Entry 3HB8 (X-ray diffraction, 2.74 A resolution); this record covers chains A and B.

[Chain A (and B)]
Protein: Thymidylate synthase
Source organism: Homo sapiens
Notes: EC 2.1.1.45; chain B of this document is another copy of the same molecule, construct and numbering; everything in this record applies to it too
UniProtKB: P04818 (TYSY_HUMAN); residues 1-313 here = UniProt positions 1-313
Amino-acid sequence (313 residues; row label = number of the first residue in the row):
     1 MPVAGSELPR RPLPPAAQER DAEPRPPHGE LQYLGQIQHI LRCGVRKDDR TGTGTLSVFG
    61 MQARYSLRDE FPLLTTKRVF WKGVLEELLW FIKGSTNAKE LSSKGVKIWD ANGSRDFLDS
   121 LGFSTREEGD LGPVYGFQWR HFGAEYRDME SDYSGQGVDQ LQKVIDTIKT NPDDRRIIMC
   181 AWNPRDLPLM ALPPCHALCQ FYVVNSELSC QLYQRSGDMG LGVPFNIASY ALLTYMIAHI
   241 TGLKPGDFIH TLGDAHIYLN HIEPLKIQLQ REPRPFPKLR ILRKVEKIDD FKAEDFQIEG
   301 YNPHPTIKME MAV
Unresolved in the structure: 1-25, 307-313
Sequence notes: engineered mutation Lys-163 (Arg in P04818)
Residues lining bound ligands: 2'-deoxyuridine 5'-monophosphate (UMP): Arg-50, Cys-195, His-196, Gln-214, Arg-215, Ser-216, Gly-217, Asp-218, Gly-222, Asn-226, His-256
From the paper describing this entry:
  - binding site for 2'-deoxyuridine 5'-monophosphate: Gln-214, Arg-215, Ser-216
  - self-association interface (contacts with another copy of this molecule); pairs are residue here / residue on that copy: Tyr-213/Tyr-213
  - catalytic residues: Cys-195 (citing earlier work)

[Interface between chain A and chain B]
Pairs across the interface (96; chain A residue first):
  Val-45(A) / Val-204(B)  hydrophobic
  Val-45(A) / Asn-205(B)
  Arg-46(A) / Val-204(B)
  Lys-47(A) / Asp-173(B)  hydrogen bond (side chain-backbone)
  Lys-47(A) / Arg-175(B)
  Lys-47(A) / Tyr-202(B)
  Lys-47(A) / Val-203(B)
  Asp-48(A) / Asp-173(B)
  Arg-50(A) / Asp-174(B)  salt bridge
  Arg-50(A) / Arg-176(B)
  Ser-57(A) / Tyr-202(B)  hydrogen bond
  Phe-59(A) / Arg-64(B)  hydrogen bond (backbone-side chain)
  Phe-59(A) / Gln-200(B)
  Phe-59(A) / Tyr-202(B)  hydrophobic
  Phe-59(A) / Ser-209(B)
  Phe-59(A) / Cys-210(B)
  Phe-59(A) / Gln-211(B)
  Phe-59(A) / Ile-249(B)
  Gly-60(A) / Gln-62(B)
  Gly-60(A) / Arg-64(B)  hydrogen bond (backbone-side chain)
  Gly-60(A) / Gln-211(B)
  Met-61(A) / Gln-62(B)  hydrogen bond (backbone-side chain)
  Gln-62(A) / Gly-60(B)
  Gln-62(A) / Met-61(B)  hydrogen bond (side chain-backbone)
  Gln-62(A) / Gln-62(B)  hydrogen bond (side chain-backbone)
  Gln-62(A) / Thr-251(B)
  Arg-64(A) / Phe-59(B)  hydrogen bond (side chain-backbone)
  Arg-64(A) / Gly-60(B)  hydrogen bond (side chain-backbone)
  Phe-142(A) / Asn-183(B)
  Phe-142(A) / Pro-184(B)
  Gln-160(A) / Pro-184(B)
  Asp-173(A) / Lys-47(B)  hydrogen bond (backbone-side chain)
  Asp-173(A) / Asp-48(B)
  Arg-175(A) / Asp-49(B)
  Arg-175(A) / Arg-215(B)  hydrogen bond (backbone-side chain)
  Arg-175(A) / Ser-216(B)  hydrogen bond
  Arg-175(A) / Asp-254(B)
  Arg-175(A) / His-256(B)  hydrogen bond
  Arg-175(A) / Tyr-258(B)  hydrogen bond
  Arg-176(A) / Arg-50(B)
  Arg-176(A) / Trp-182(B)
  Arg-176(A) / Pro-193(B)
  Arg-176(A) / Arg-215(B)
  Ile-178(A) / Trp-182(B)
  Ile-178(A) / Arg-215(B)
  Cys-180(A) / Cys-180(B)  hydrophobic
  Cys-180(A) / Trp-182(B)
  Trp-182(A) / Arg-176(B)
  Trp-182(A) / Ile-178(B)  hydrophobic
  Trp-182(A) / Cys-180(B)
  Asn-183(A) / Phe-142(B)
  Pro-184(A) / Phe-142(B)
  Pro-184(A) / Gln-160(B)
  Pro-193(A) / Arg-176(B)
  Ala-197(A) / Leu-198(B)  hydrophobic
  Leu-198(A) / Ala-197(B)  hydrophobic
  Leu-198(A) / Leu-198(B)  hydrophobic
  Leu-198(A) / Tyr-213(B)  hydrophobic
  Gln-200(A) / Phe-59(B)
  Gln-200(A) / Tyr-213(B)  hydrogen bond
  Gln-200(A) / Arg-215(B)  hydrogen bond (side chain-backbone)
  Gln-200(A) / Gly-253(B)
  Tyr-202(A) / Lys-47(B)
  Tyr-202(A) / Ser-57(B)  hydrogen bond
  Tyr-202(A) / Val-58(B)
  Tyr-202(A) / Phe-59(B)  hydrophobic
  Tyr-202(A) / Asp-254(B)
  Val-203(A) / Lys-47(B)
  Val-204(A) / Arg-46(B)
  Asn-205(A) / Val-45(B)
  Ser-209(A) / Phe-59(B)
  Cys-210(A) / Phe-59(B)
  Gln-211(A) / Phe-59(B)
  Gln-211(A) / Gly-60(B)
  Gln-211(A) / Tyr-213(B)  hydrogen bond
  Gln-211(A) / Thr-251(B)
  Gln-211(A) / Leu-252(B)  hydrogen bond (side chain-backbone)
  Gln-211(A) / Gly-253(B)
  Tyr-213(A) / Leu-198(B)  hydrophobic
  Tyr-213(A) / Gln-200(B)  hydrogen bond
  Tyr-213(A) / Gln-211(B)  hydrogen bond
  Tyr-213(A) / Tyr-213(B)  hydrophobic
  Arg-215(A) / Arg-175(B)  hydrogen bond (side chain-backbone)
  Arg-215(A) / Arg-176(B)
  Arg-215(A) / Ile-178(B)
  Arg-215(A) / Gln-200(B)  hydrogen bond (backbone-side chain)
  Ile-249(A) / Phe-59(B)
  Thr-251(A) / Gln-62(B)
  Thr-251(A) / Gln-211(B)
  Thr-251(A) / Thr-251(B)
  Leu-252(A) / Gln-211(B)
  Gly-253(A) / Gln-200(B)
  Gly-253(A) / Gln-211(B)
  Asp-254(A) / Arg-175(B)
  Asp-254(A) / Tyr-202(B)
  His-256(A) / Arg-175(B)  hydrogen bond
Other interface residues (no listed pair), chain A (49 interface residues in all): Asp-49, Val-58, Gly-143, Val-158, Pro-172, Asp-174, Arg-185, Phe-201, Ser-216
Other interface residues (no listed pair), chain B (50 interface residues in all): Thr-55, Gly-143, Val-158, Arg-185, Phe-201

[In short]
Chain A and chain B form an interface of 49 and 50 residues respectively, with 24 hydrogen bonds and 1 salt
bridge. Polar pairs include Arg-50(A)/Asp-174(B), Lys-47(A)/Asp-173(B) and Ser-57(A)/Tyr-202(B). Chain A binds
2'-deoxyuridine 5'-monophosphate. The paper reports the catalytic residue Cys-195(A); a binding site for
2'-deoxyuridine 5'-monophosphate at Gln-214(A), Arg-215(A) and Ser-216(A).
Both chains are Thymidylate synthase (Homo sapiens). Entry 3HB8 (Structures of Thymidylate Synthase R163K with
Substrates and Inhibitors Show Subunit Asymmetry) was determined by X-ray diffraction together with 3OB7 and
3H9K from the same study.
